Entry 6PYH (electron microscopy, 4.30 A resolution (low resolution: residue-level contacts below are approximate; hydrogen-bond / salt-bridge calls are withheld)); this record covers chains A and D of the 3 polymer chains in the assembly.

[Chain A (and D)]
Name: Insulin-like growth factor 1 receptor
Organism: Mus musculus
Notes: EC 2.7.10.1; chain D of this document is another copy of the same molecule, construct and numbering; everything in this record applies to it too
Reference sequence: Q60751 (IGF1R_MOUSE); residues 1-1262 here correspond to UniProt positions 31-1292 (UniProt number = residue number + 30)
Chain sequence (1273 residues; numbered 1 to 1273; the number before each row is that of its first residue):
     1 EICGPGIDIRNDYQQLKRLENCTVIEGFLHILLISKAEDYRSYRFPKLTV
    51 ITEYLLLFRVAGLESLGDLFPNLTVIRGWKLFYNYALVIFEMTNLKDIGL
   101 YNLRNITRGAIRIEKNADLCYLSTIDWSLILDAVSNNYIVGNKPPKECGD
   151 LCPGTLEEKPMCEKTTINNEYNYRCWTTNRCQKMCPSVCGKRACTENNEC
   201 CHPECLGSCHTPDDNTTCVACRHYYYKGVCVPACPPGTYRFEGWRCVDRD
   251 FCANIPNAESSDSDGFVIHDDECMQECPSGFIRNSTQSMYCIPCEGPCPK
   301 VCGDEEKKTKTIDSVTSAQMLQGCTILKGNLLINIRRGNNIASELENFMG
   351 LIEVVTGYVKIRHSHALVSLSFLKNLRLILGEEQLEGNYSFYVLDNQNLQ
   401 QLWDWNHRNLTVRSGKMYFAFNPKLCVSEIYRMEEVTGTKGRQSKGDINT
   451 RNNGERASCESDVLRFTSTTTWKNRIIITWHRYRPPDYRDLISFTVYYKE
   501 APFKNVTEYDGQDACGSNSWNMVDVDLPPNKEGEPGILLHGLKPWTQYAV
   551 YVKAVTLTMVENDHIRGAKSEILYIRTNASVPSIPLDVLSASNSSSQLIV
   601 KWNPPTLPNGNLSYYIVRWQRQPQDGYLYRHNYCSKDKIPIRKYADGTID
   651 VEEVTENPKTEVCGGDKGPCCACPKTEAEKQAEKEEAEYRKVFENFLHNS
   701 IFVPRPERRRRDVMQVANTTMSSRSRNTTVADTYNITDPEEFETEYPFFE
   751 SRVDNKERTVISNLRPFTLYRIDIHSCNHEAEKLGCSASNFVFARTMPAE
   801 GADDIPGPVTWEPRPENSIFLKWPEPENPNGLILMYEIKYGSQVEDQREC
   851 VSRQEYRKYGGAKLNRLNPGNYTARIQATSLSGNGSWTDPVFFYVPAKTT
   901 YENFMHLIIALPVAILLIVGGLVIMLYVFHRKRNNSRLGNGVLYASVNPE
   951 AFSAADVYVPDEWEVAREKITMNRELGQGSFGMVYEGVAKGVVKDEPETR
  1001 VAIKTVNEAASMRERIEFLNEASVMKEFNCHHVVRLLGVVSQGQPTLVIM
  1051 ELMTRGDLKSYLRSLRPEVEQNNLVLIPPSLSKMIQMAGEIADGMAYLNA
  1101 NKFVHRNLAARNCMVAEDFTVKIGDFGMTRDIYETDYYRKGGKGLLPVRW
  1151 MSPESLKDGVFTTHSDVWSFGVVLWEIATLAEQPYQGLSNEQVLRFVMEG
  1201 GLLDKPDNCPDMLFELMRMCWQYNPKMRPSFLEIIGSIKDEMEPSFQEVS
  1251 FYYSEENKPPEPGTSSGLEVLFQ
Unresolved in the structure: 36-40, 159-161, 190-191, 211, 257-262, 303-305, 626-670, 707-745, 898-1273 (chain D: 154-161, 190-192, 261-264, 295-300, 511-514, 527-531, 559-561, 646-670, 705-745, 898-1273)
Differences from the reference sequence: conflict Ala951 (Tyr981 in Q60751), Asn1107 (Asp1137 in Q60751); expression tag (1263-1273)
Disulfides: Cys3-Cys22, Cys120-Cys148, Cys152-Cys175, Cys162-Cys181, Cys185-Cys194, Cys189-Cys200, Cys201-Cys209, Cys205-Cys218, Cys221-Cys230, Cys234-Cys246, Cys252-Cys273, Cys277-Cys291, Cys302-Cys324, Cys426-Cys459, Cys777-Cys786
Swiss-Prot annotation at these positions:
  - binding site (ATP): Leu976 to Val984, Lys1004
  - modified residue: Tyr1133 (Phosphotyrosine), Tyr1137 (Phosphotyrosine), Tyr1138 (Phosphotyrosine), Ser1250 (Phosphoserine), Ser1254 (Phosphoserine)
  - glycosylation (N-linked (GlcNAc...) asparagine): Asn21, Asn72, Asn105, Asn215, Asn284, Asn388, Asn409, Asn505, Asn578, Asn593, Asn611, Asn718, Asn727, Asn735, Asn871, Asn884
  - cross-link (Glycyl lysine isopeptide (Lys-Gly)): Lys1140 (interchain with G-Cter in ubiquitin), Lys1143 (interchain with G-Cter in ubiquitin)
Reported in the primary citation:
  - conformationally variable residues (order/disorder transition): Cys670 to Gln681
  - mutagenesis - F241A, F251A: decreased binding to Insulin-like growth factor I (citing earlier work)
  - mutagenesis - T166A, N169A: unchanged signaling with Insulin-like growth factor I

[How chain A and chain D interact]
Cross-chain cystine bridges: Cys671(A)-Cys671(D)
Contacting residue pairs (45):
  Leu32(A) - Phe696(D)
  Phe58(A) - Phe693(D)
  Phe58(A) - Leu697(D)
  Arg59(A) - Ser789(D)
  Arg59(A) - Phe791(D)
  Tyr83(A) - Glu688(D)
  Tyr83(A) - Tyr689(D)
  Tyr83(A) - Val692(D)
  Phe90(A) - Phe693(D)
  Glu91(A) - Phe791(D)
  Thr93(A) - Arg771(D)
  Arg112(A) - Tyr689(D)
  Ala117(A) - Phe793(D)
  Glu147(A) - Arg642(D)
  Cys148(A) - Tyr627(D)
  Gly149(A) - Tyr627(D)
  Leu151(A) - His631(D)
  Leu151(A) - Tyr633(D)
  Arg336(A) - Met522(D)
  Arg337(A) - Cys515(D)
  Arg337(A) - Asn521(D)
  Phe421(A) - Arg451(D)
  Glu455(A) - Phe421(D)
  Arg456(A) - Phe421(D)
  Asn521(A) - Pro674(D)
  Lys543(A) - Thr676(D)
  Cys671(A) - Cys671(D)  disulfide
  Ala672(A) - Cys671(D)
  Glu686(A) - Tyr138(D)
  Glu688(A) - Arg336(D)
  Tyr689(A) - Tyr83(D)
  Tyr689(A) - Tyr85(D)
  Tyr689(A) - Arg112(D)
  Tyr689(A) - Arg337(D)
  Arg690(A) - Glu114(D)
  Arg690(A) - Lys115(D)
  Phe693(A) - Arg112(D)
  Glu694(A) - Phe90(D)
  Phe696(A) - Tyr83(D)
  Leu697(A) - Phe58(D)
  Leu697(A) - Phe82(D)
  Leu697(A) - Phe90(D)
  Ile701(A) - Arg10(D)
  Ile701(A) - Leu32(D)
  Ile701(A) - Phe58(D)
Other interface residues (no listed pair), chain A (42 interface residues in all): Leu33, Phe82, Asn94, Glu114, Lys143, Tyr498, Glu500, His540, Val692, His698, Phe702
Other interface residues (no listed pair), chain D (45 interface residues in all): Leu33, Val88, Thr316, Gly516, Trp520, Gln622, Asp625, Ile641, Ala672, Ala678

[Summary]
42 residues of chain A and 45 residues of chain D are in contact, with 1 disulfide bond. Curated annotation
(UniProt) lists 10 ATP-binding residues on chain A. The paper reports that F241A and F251A of chain A reduce
binding to Insulin-like growth factor I; conformational variability at Cys670(A); 4 substitutions were tested
in all.
Chain A and chain D are both Insulin-like growth factor 1 receptor (Mus musculus); the structure, Cryo-EM
structure of full-length IGF1R-IGF1 complex. Only the extracellular region of the complex is resolved, was
determined by electron microscopy.
